PDB entry 6PK0 | X-ray diffraction, 1.75 A resolution | chain A

# Chain A
Protein: OXA family beta-lactamase
Organism: Klebsiella pneumoniae
UniProtKB: A0A482LRD5 (A0A482LRD5_KLEPN); residues 25-265 here correspond to UniProt positions 15-255 (UniProt number = residue number - 10)
Amino-acid sequence (263 residues; row label = number of the first residue in the row):
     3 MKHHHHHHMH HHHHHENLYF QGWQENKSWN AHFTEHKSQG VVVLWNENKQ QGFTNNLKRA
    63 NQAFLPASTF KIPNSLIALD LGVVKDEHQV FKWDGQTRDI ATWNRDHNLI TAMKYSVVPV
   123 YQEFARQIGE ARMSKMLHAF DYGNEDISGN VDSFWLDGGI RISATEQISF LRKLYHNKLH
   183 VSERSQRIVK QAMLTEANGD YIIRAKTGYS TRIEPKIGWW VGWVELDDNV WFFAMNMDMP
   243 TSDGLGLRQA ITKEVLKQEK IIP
Not modelled in the structure: 3-21
Differences from the reference sequence: initiating methionine (3); expression tag (4-24)
Modified residues: Lys-73 (lysine nz-carboxylic acid; KCX)
Residues lining bound ligands:
  - Hydrolyzed Imipenem (HIW; (2R,4S)-2-[(1S,2R)-1-carboxy-2-hydroxypropyl]-4-[(2-{[(Z)-iminomethyl]amino}ethyl)sulfanyl]-3,4-dihydro-2H-pyrrole-5-ca rboxylic acid), molecule 1: Ala-69, Ser-70, Lys-73, Ile-102, Trp-105, Tyr-117, Ser-118, Val-120, Leu-158, Lys-208, Thr-209, Gly-210, Tyr-211, Thr-213, Ser-244, Leu-247, Arg-250
  - Hydrolyzed Imipenem (HIW), molecule 2: Ser-184, Glu-185, Arg-186

# Overview
Bound to chain A: Hydrolyzed Imipenem.
Chain A is OXA family beta-lactamase (Klebsiella pneumoniae); the structure, Crystal Structure of OXA-48 with
Hydrolyzed Imipenem, was determined by X-ray diffraction, deposited together with 6PQI, 6PSG, 6PT1, 6PT5 and
6PTU.
